Entry 7V2S (X-ray diffraction, 2.13 A resolution); this record covers chains A and B.

== Chain A (and B) ==
Protein: Methyltranfer_dom domain-containing protein
From: Bombyx mori
Notes: chain B of this document is another copy of the same molecule, construct and numbering; everything in this record applies to it too
UniProtKB: H9JLJ1 (H9JLJ1_BOMMO); residues 1-266 here = UniProt positions 1-266
Sequence (287 residues; row label = number of the first residue in the row; numbers below 1 keep their minus sign (Mse-20 is residue -20)):
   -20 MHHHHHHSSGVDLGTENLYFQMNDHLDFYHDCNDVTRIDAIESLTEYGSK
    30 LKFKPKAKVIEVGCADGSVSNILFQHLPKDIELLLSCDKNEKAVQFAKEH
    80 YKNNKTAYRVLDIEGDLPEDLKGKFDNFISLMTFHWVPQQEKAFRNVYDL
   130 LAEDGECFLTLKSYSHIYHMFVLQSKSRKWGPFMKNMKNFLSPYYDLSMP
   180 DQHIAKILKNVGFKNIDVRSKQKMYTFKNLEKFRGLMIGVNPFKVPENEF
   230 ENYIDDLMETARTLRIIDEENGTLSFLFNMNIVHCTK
Unresolved in the structure: -20 to 10 (chain B: -20 to 8)
Modified / non-standard residues: Mse-20, Mse1 (selenomethionine); Mse111, Mse149, Mse163, Mse166, Mse178, Mse203, Mse216, Mse237, Mse259 (selenomethionine; parent Met)
Differences from the reference sequence: initiating methionine (-20); expression tag (-19 to 0)

== How chain A and chain B interact ==
Residue-residue contacts - 58 pairs, chain A then chain B:
  Glu21(A) - Mse178(B)
  Glu25(A) - Gln181(B)  hydrogen bond
  Ser142(A) - Gln201(B)  hydrogen bond
  Tyr143(A) - Tyr143(B)
  Tyr143(A) - His145(B)  hydrogen bond
  Tyr143(A) - Gln201(B)  hydrogen bond (backbone-side chain)
  Tyr143(A) - Leu256(B)  hydrophobic
  His145(A) - Tyr143(B)  hydrogen bond
  His145(A) - His148(B)
  His148(A) - His145(B)
  His148(A) - Leu243(B)  hydrogen bond (side chain-backbone)
  Leu152(A) - Thr242(B)
  Leu152(A) - Leu243(B)
  Leu152(A) - Arg244(B)
  Lys155(A) - Arg244(B)
  Tyr173(A) - Gln201(B)  hydrogen bond (backbone-side chain)
  Tyr174(A) - Gln201(B)
  Asp175(A) - Mse203(B)
  Leu176(A) - Gln201(B)  hydrogen bond (backbone-side chain)
  Leu176(A) - Mse203(B)
  Ser177(A) - Gln201(B)
  Ser177(A) - Lys202(B)
  Ser177(A) - Mse203(B)  hydrogen bond (side chain-backbone)
  Mse178(A) - Glu21(B)
  Mse178(A) - Gln201(B)  hydrogen bond (backbone-backbone)
  Mse178(A) - Lys202(B)
  Pro179(A) - Gln201(B)
  Asp180(A) - Lys200(B)  salt bridge
  Asp196(A) - Arg198(B)  salt bridge
  Val197(A) - Arg198(B)
  Arg198(A) - Val197(B)  hydrogen bond (side chain-backbone)
  Arg198(A) - Arg198(B)
  Ser199(A) - Ser199(B)
  Lys200(A) - Asp180(B)  salt bridge
  Gln201(A) - Ser142(B)  hydrogen bond
  Gln201(A) - Tyr143(B)  hydrogen bond (side chain-backbone)
  Gln201(A) - Tyr173(B)  hydrogen bond (side chain-backbone)
  Gln201(A) - Tyr174(B)
  Gln201(A) - Leu176(B)  hydrogen bond (side chain-backbone)
  Gln201(A) - Ser177(B)
  Gln201(A) - Mse178(B)  hydrogen bond (backbone-backbone)
  Gln201(A) - Pro179(B)
  Gln201(A) - Asn258(B)  hydrogen bond
  Lys202(A) - Ser177(B)
  Lys202(A) - Mse178(B)
  Mse203(A) - Asp175(B)
  Mse203(A) - Leu176(B)
  Mse203(A) - Ser177(B)  hydrogen bond (backbone-side chain)
  Thr242(A) - Leu152(B)
  Thr242(A) - Thr242(B)
  Leu243(A) - His148(B)  hydrogen bond (backbone-side chain)
  Leu243(A) - Leu152(B)
  Leu243(A) - Leu243(B)  hydrophobic
  Arg244(A) - Leu152(B)
  Arg244(A) - Lys155(B)
  Leu256(A) - Tyr143(B)  hydrophobic
  Asn258(A) - Gln201(B)  hydrogen bond
  Asn258(A) - Asn258(B)  hydrogen bond
Also at the interface, not in a pair above, chain A (30 interface residues in all): Gln181
Also at the interface, not in a pair above, chain B (29 interface residues in all): Glu25

== In short ==
30 residues of chain A and 29 residues of chain B are in contact; the contacts include 21 hydrogen bonds and 3
salt bridges. Polar pairs include Asp180(A)-Lys200(B), Asp196(A)-Arg198(B) and Glu25(A)-Gln181(B).
Chain A and chain B are both Methyltranfer_dom domain-containing protein (Bombyx mori); the structure, Crystal
structure of juvenile hormone acid methyltransferase JHAMT isoform3 from silkworm, was determined by X-ray
diffraction.
